6Q36 - chains A and B of the 4 polymer chains in the assembly; structure by X-ray diffraction, 2.01 A resolution.

# Chain A (and B)
Name: Transcriptional enhancer factor TEF-3
From: Homo sapiens
Notes: fragment: C-terminal domain, YAP binding domain; chain B of this document is another copy of the same molecule, construct and numbering; everything in this record applies to it too
UniProt: Q15561 (TEAD4_HUMAN); residue numbers follow UniProt; this construct covers 217-434
Amino-acid sequence (220 residues; numbered 215 to 434; the number before each row is that of its first residue):
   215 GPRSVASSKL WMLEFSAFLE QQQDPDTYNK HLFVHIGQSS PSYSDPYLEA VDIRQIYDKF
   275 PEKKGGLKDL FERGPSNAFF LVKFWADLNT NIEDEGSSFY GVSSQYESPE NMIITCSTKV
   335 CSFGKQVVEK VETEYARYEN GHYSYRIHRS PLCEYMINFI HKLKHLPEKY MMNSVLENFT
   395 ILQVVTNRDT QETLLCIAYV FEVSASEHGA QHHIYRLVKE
Unresolved in the structure: 215, 306-309 (chain B: 215-216, 306-309)
Covalently attached groups: myristic acid (MYR) linked to Cys367
Sequence notes: expression tag (215-216)
Swiss-Prot annotation at these positions:
  - mutagenesis: Asp266 (D266A: Reduced transforming ability), Lys297 (K297A: Important loss of interaction with YAP1 and complete loss of transforming ability), Trp299 (W299A: Important loss of interaction with YAP1 and complete loss of transforming ability), Phe337 (F337A: Reduced interaction with YAP1), Phe373 (F373A: Reduced transforming ability), Leu380 (L380A: Reduced transforming ability), Glu391 (E391A: Reduced transforming ability), Phe393 (F393A: Reduced transforming ability), His427 (H427A: Reduced transforming ability), Tyr429 (Y429A/H: Loss of interaction with YAP1 and also activation by YAP1; Y429A: Important loss of interaction with YAP1 and complete loss of transforming ability)

# Interface between chain A and chain B
Pairs across the interface - 45 pairs, chain A then chain B:
  Pro239(A) - Leu246(B)
  Pro239(A) - His249(B)
  Pro239(A) - His422(B)
  Asp240(A) - Lys244(B)
  Asp240(A) - His245(B)
  Asp240(A) - Leu246(B)  hydrogen bond (backbone-backbone)
  Asp240(A) - His249(B)  salt bridge
  Asp240(A) - Asp301(B)
  Asp240(A) - Gly423(B)
  Asp240(A) - Ala424(B)  hydrogen bond (side chain-backbone)
  Thr241(A) - Lys244(B)
  Tyr242(A) - Tyr242(B)
  Tyr242(A) - Asn243(B)
  Tyr242(A) - Lys244(B)  hydrogen bond (backbone-backbone)
  Tyr242(A) - Leu246(B)  hydrophobic
  Tyr242(A) - Gln252(B)  hydrogen bond
  Asn243(A) - Tyr242(B)
  Asn243(A) - Asn243(B)  hydrogen bond
  Lys244(A) - Asp240(B)
  Lys244(A) - Thr241(B)
  Lys244(A) - Tyr242(B)  hydrogen bond (backbone-backbone)
  His245(A) - Asp240(B)
  Leu246(A) - Asp240(B)  hydrogen bond (backbone-backbone)
  Leu246(A) - Tyr242(B)  hydrophobic
  His249(A) - Asp240(B)  salt bridge
  Asp301(A) - Asp240(B)
  Tyr349(A) - Arg351(B)  hydrogen bond (backbone-side chain)
  Tyr349(A) - Tyr352(B)
  Ala350(A) - Ala350(B)
  Ala350(A) - Arg351(B)
  Arg351(A) - Tyr349(B)  hydrogen bond (side chain-backbone)
  Arg351(A) - Ala350(B)
  Arg351(A) - Arg351(B)
  Arg351(A) - Ser358(B)  hydrogen bond (side chain-backbone)
  Arg351(A) - Tyr359(B)
  Arg351(A) - Arg360(B)
  Tyr352(A) - Tyr349(B)
  Ser358(A) - Arg351(B)  hydrogen bond (backbone-side chain)
  Tyr359(A) - Arg351(B)
  Arg360(A) - Arg351(B)
  Arg360(A) - His362(B)
  His362(A) - Arg360(B)  hydrogen bond
  His422(A) - Pro239(B)
  Gly423(A) - Asp240(B)
  Ala424(A) - Asp240(B)  hydrogen bond (backbone-side chain)

# In short
21 residues of chain A and 22 residues of chain B are in contact, with 13 hydrogen bonds and 2 salt bridges.
Polar contacts include Asp240(A)-His249(B), Asp240(A)-Ala424(B) and Tyr242(A)-Gln252(B). Myristic acid is
covalently linked to Cys367(A). UniProt lists 10 mutagenesis sites on chain A.
Chain A and chain B are both Transcriptional enhancer factor TEF-3 (Homo sapiens); the structure,
TEAD4(216-434) complexed with optimized peptide 9 and myristoate (covalently bound) at 2.01A resolution:
Structure-based design of ..., was determined by X-ray diffraction together with 6Q2X from the same study.
